8D5A - chains A and B of the 3 polymer chains in the assembly; structure by electron microscopy, 3.10 A resolution.

# Chain A (and B)
Name: Spike glycoprotein
Organism: Severe acute respiratory syndrome coronavirus 2
Notes: chain B of this document is another copy of the same molecule, construct and numbering; everything in this record applies to it too
Reference sequence: P0DTC2 (SPIKE_SARS2); residue numbers follow UniProt; this construct covers 1-23, 27-1273
Chain sequence (1305 residues; row label = number of the first residue in the row; note: 3 numbers in that range are skipped by the numbering (no residue carries them; nothing is unmodelled there)):
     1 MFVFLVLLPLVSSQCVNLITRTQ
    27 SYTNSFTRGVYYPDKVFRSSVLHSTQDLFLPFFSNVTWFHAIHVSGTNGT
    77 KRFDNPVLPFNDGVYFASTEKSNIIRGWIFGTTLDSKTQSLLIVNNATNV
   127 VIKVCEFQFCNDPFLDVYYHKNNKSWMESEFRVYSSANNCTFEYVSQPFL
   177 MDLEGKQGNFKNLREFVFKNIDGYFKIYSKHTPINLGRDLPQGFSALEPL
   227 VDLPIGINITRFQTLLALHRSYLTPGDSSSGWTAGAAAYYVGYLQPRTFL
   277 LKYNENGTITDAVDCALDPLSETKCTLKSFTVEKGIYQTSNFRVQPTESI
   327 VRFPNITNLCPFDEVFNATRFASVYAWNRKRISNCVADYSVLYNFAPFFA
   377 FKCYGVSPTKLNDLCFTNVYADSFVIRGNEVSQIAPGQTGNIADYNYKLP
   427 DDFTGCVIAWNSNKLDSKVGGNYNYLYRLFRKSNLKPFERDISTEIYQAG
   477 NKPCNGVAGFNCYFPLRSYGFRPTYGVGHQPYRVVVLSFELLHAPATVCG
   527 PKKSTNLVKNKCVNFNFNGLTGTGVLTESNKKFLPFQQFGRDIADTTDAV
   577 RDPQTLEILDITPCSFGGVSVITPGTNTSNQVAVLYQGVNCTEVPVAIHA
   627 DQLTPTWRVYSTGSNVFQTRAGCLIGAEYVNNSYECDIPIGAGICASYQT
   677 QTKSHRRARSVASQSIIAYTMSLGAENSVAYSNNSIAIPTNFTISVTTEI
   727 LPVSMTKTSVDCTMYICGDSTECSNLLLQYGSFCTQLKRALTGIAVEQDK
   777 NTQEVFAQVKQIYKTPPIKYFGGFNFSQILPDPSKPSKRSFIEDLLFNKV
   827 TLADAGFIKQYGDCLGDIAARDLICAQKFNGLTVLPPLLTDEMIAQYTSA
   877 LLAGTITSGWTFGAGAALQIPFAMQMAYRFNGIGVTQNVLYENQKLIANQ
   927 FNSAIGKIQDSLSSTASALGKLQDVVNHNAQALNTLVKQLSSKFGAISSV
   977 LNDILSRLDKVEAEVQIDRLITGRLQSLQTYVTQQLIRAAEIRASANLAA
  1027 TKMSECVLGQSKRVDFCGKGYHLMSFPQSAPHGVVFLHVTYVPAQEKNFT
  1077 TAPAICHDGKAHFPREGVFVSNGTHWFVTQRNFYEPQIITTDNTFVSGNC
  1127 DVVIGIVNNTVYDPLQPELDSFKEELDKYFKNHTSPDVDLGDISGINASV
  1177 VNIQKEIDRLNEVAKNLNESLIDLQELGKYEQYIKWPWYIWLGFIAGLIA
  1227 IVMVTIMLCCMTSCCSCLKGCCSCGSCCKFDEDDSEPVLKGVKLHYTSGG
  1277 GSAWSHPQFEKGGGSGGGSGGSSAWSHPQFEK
Disordered / not traced: 1-13, 72-79, 249-255, 625-627, 681-686, 828-831, 1163-1308 (chain B: 1-13, 72-79, 249-255, 681-686, 1163-1308)
Disulfides: Cys15-Cys136, Cys131-Cys166, Cys291-Cys301, Cys336-Cys361, Cys379-Cys432, Cys391-Cys525, Cys480-Cys488, Cys538-Cys590, Cys617-Cys649, Cys662-Cys671, Cys738-Cys760, Cys743-Cys749, Cys840-Cys851, Cys1032-Cys1043, Cys1082-Cys1126
Glycans and other covalent adducts: N-acetylglucosamine (NAG) linked to Asn234, Asn282, Asn331, Asn343, Asn616, Asn657, Asn709, Asn717, Asn801, Asn1098, Asn1134, Asn1158; glycan linked to Asn1074
Construct notes: variant Ile19 (Thr in P0DTC2), Ser27 (Ala in P0DTC2), Asp142 (Gly in P0DTC2), Gly213 (Val in P0DTC2), Asp339 (Gly in P0DTC2), Phe371 (Ser in P0DTC2), Pro373 (Ser in P0DTC2), Phe375 (Ser in P0DTC2), Ala376 (Thr in P0DTC2), Asn405 (Asp in P0DTC2), Ser408 (Arg in P0DTC2), Asn417 (Lys in P0DTC2), Lys440 (Asn in P0DTC2), Asn477 (Ser in P0DTC2), Lys478 (Thr in P0DTC2), Ala484 (Glu in P0DTC2), Arg493 (Gln in P0DTC2), Arg498 (Gln in P0DTC2), Tyr501 (Asn in P0DTC2), His505 (Tyr in P0DTC2), Gly614 (Asp in P0DTC2), Tyr655 (His in P0DTC2), Lys679 (Asn in P0DTC2), His681 (Pro in P0DTC2), Lys764 (Asn in P0DTC2), Tyr796 (Asp in P0DTC2), His954 (Gln in P0DTC2), Lys969 (Asn in P0DTC2); expression tag (1274-1308)
UniProt features mapped onto this chain:
  - region: Asn280 to Cys301 (Putative superantigen), Asn448 to Phe456 (Immunodominant HLA epitope recognized by the CD8+), Ser816 to Tyr837 (Fusion peptide 1), Lys835 to Phe855 (Fusion peptide 2), Asp1163 to Glu1202 (Heptad repeat 2)
  - motif: Met1237 to Cys1241 (Binding to host endocytosis trafficking protein SNX27), Asp1257 to Glu1262 (Diacidic ER export motif (host COPII)), Ser1261 to Gly1267 (Binding to host plasma membrane localising/FERM domain proteins), Lys1269 to Thr1273 (KxHxx, ER retrieval signal (COPI))
  - site (Cleavage): Arg685, Ser686, Arg815, Ser816
  - lipidation (S-palmitoyl cysteine): Cys1235, Cys1236, Cys1240, Cys1241, Cys1243, Cys1247, Cys1248, Cys1250, Cys1253, Cys1254
  - glycosylation: Asn17 (N-linked (GlcNAc...) (complex) asparagine), Asn61 (N-linked (GlcNAc...) (hybrid) asparagine), Asn74 (N-linked (GlcNAc...) (complex) asparagine), Asn122 (N-linked (GlcNAc...) (hybrid) asparagine), Asn149 (N-linked (GlcNAc...) (complex) asparagine), Asn165 (N-linked (GlcNAc...) (complex) asparagine), Asn234 (N-linked (GlcNAc...) (high mannose) asparagine), Asn282 (N-linked (GlcNAc...) (complex) asparagine), Thr323 (O-linked (GalNAc) threonine), Ser325 (O-linked (HexNAc...) serine), Asn331 (N-linked (GlcNAc...) (complex) asparagine), Asn343 (N-linked (GlcNAc...) (complex) asparagine), Asn603 (N-linked (GlcNAc...) (hybrid) asparagine), Asn616 (N-linked (GlcNAc...) (complex) asparagine), Asn657 (N-linked (GlcNAc...) (complex) asparagine), Thr676 (O-linked (GlcNAc...) threonine), Thr678 (O-linked (GlcNAc...) threonine), Asn709 (N-linked (GlcNAc...) (high mannose) asparagine), Asn717 (N-linked (GlcNAc...) (hybrid) asparagine), Asn801 (N-linked (GlcNAc...) (hybrid) asparagine) and 6 more in UniProt
  - natural variant: Leu5 (L5F: In strain: Iota/B.1.526), Ser13 (S13I: In strain: Epsilon/B.1.427/B.1.429), Leu18 (L18F: In strain: Beta/B.1.351, Gamma/P.1 and 1 more), Ile19 (T19I: In strain: Omicron/BQ.1.1, Omicron/XBB.1.5 and 1 more; this construct carries the variant), Thr20 (T20N: In strain: Gamma/P.1), Gln52 (Q52H: In strain: Omicron/EG.5.1), Ala67 (A67V: In strain: Eta/B.1.525, Omicron/BA.1), His69 to Val70 (deletion: In strain: Alpha/B.1.1.7, Eta/B.1.525 and 5 more), Gly75 (G75V: In strain: Lambda/C.37), Thr76 (T76I: In strain: Lambda/C.37), Asp80 (D80A: In strain: Beta/B.1.351), Val83 (V83A: In strain: Omicron/XBB.1.5, Omicron/EG.5.1), 80 further natural variant entries in UniProt
  - mutagenesis: His69 to Val70 (Increased incorporation of cleaved spike into virions), Asn121 (N121Q: Partial loss of biliverdin affinity), Arg190 (R190K: Partial loss of biliverdin affinity), Asn234 (N234Q: Increased resistance to neutralizing antibodies), Asn331 (N331Q: Reduced viral infectivity), Asn343 (N343Q: Reduced viral infectivity), Leu452 (L452R: Increased resistance to neutralizing antibodies. Decreases HLA binding to NF9 epitope. Increased binding affinity to human ACE2), Tyr453 (Y453F: Decreased HLA binding to NF9 epitope. Increased binding affinity to human ACE2), Ala475 (A475V: Increased resistance to neutralizing antibodies), Val483 (V483A: Increased resistance to neutralizing antibodies), Phe490 (F490L: Increased resistance to neutralizing antibodies and human covalescent sera neutralization), His519 (H519P: Increased resistance to human covalescent sera neutralization), 10 further mutagenesis entries in UniProt
Reported in the primary citation:
  - conformationally variable residues (order/disorder transition): Cys617 to Gln644

# Chain A / chain B interface
Pairs across the interface - 212 pairs, chain A then chain B:
  Gln314(A) - Ser735(B)  hydrogen bond
  Asn317(A) - Asp737(B)
  Asn317(A) - Met740(B)
  Arg319(A) - Met740(B)
  Arg319(A) - Asp745(B)  salt bridge
  Arg355(A) - Tyr200(B)  hydrogen bond
  Arg355(A) - Pro230(B)  hydrogen bond (side chain-backbone)
  Gly381(A) - Arg983(B)  hydrogen bond (backbone-side chain)
  Gly381(A) - Leu984(B)
  Val382(A) - Arg983(B)
  Val382(A) - Leu984(B)  hydrophobic
  Ser383(A) - Arg983(B)  hydrogen bond (backbone-backbone)
  Ser383(A) - Leu984(B)
  Ser383(A) - Asp985(B)  hydrogen bond
  Thr385(A) - Asp985(B)
  Lys386(A) - Leu981(B)  hydrogen bond (side chain-backbone)
  Lys386(A) - Ser982(B)
  Lys386(A) - Arg983(B)
  Lys386(A) - Leu984(B)  hydrogen bond (side chain-backbone)
  Asn394(A) - Asp228(B)  hydrogen bond
  Tyr396(A) - Tyr200(B)
  Tyr396(A) - Pro230(B)
  Thr415(A) - Thr385(B)
  Thr430(A) - Arg983(B)
  Pro463(A) - Asp198(B)
  Phe464(A) - Gly232(B)
  Glu465(A) - Gly232(B)
  Glu465(A) - Asn234(B)
  Arg466(A) - Gln115(B)
  Arg466(A) - Ile231(B)  hydrogen bond (side chain-backbone)
  Arg466(A) - Gly232(B)  hydrogen bond (backbone-backbone)
  Ile468(A) - Gln115(B)
  Ser469(A) - Lys113(B)  hydrogen bond (side chain-backbone)
  Leu517(A) - Arg983(B)
  Leu518(A) - Asp979(B)
  His519(A) - Lys41(B)
  Ala520(A) - Lys41(B)
  Gly545(A) - Ser982(B)
  Leu546(A) - Asp979(B)
  Thr547(A) - Asn978(B)
  Thr547(A) - Ser982(B)  hydrogen bond
  Val551(A) - Tyr837(B)
  Thr553(A) - Leu841(B)
  Asn556(A) - Asp843(B)
  Lys558(A) - Asn282(B)
  Phe559(A) - Phe43(B)  hydrophobic
  Phe562(A) - Lys41(B)
  Phe562(A) - Glu224(B)
  Phe562(A) - Pro225(B)
  Gln563(A) - Lys41(B)
  Gln563(A) - Val42(B)  hydrogen bond (side chain-backbone)
  Gln563(A) - Phe43(B)
  Gln564(A) - Lys41(B)
  Phe565(A) - Val42(B)
  Phe565(A) - Phe43(B)  hydrogen bond (backbone-backbone)
  Gly566(A) - Phe43(B)
  Arg567(A) - Val42(B)
  Arg567(A) - Phe43(B)  hydrogen bond (backbone-backbone)
  Arg567(A) - Arg44(B)
  Ile569(A) - Lys964(B)
  Ile569(A) - Ser967(B)  hydrogen bond (backbone-side chain)
  Ala570(A) - Val963(B)
  Ala570(A) - Leu966(B)  hydrophobic
  Ala570(A) - Ser967(B)
  Asp571(A) - Arg44(B)  salt bridge
  Asp571(A) - Ser967(B)
  Asp571(A) - Val976(B)
  Asp586(A) - Gly842(B)
  Thr588(A) - Tyr837(B)  hydrogen bond
  Thr588(A) - Phe855(B)
  Pro589(A) - Tyr837(B)  hydrogen bond (backbone-side chain)
  Pro589(A) - Phe855(B)  hydrophobic
  Phe592(A) - Met740(B)  hydrophobic
  Phe592(A) - Lys854(B)
  Phe592(A) - Phe855(B)
  Gly614(A) - Ile834(B)
  Gly614(A) - Lys835(B)  hydrogen bond (backbone-backbone)
  Val615(A) - Ile834(B)
  Asn616(A) - Ile834(B)
  Asn616(A) - Gln836(B)
  Gln644(A) - Ile834(B)
  Thr645(A) - Ile834(B)
  Arg646(A) - Gly832(B)
  Arg646(A) - Phe833(B)
  Arg646(A) - Ile834(B)
  Ala647(A) - Ile834(B)
  Ala647(A) - Pro862(B)  hydrophobic
  Gly648(A) - Ile834(B)
  Pro665(A) - Leu864(B)  hydrophobic
  Gly667(A) - Pro863(B)
  Gly667(A) - Leu864(B)
  Ala668(A) - Pro863(B)  hydrogen bond (backbone-backbone)
  Ala668(A) - Leu864(B)
  Ala668(A) - Thr866(B)
  Gly669(A) - Leu864(B)  hydrogen bond (backbone-backbone)
  Gly669(A) - Thr866(B)
  Gly669(A) - Met869(B)
  Ile670(A) - Leu864(B)
  Cys671(A) - Leu864(B)  hydrophobic
  Thr696(A) - Met869(B)
  Met697(A) - Leu865(B)  hydrophobic
  Met697(A) - Met869(B)
  Leu699(A) - Ile788(B)  hydrophobic
  Leu699(A) - Met869(B)
  Leu699(A) - Gln872(B)
  Leu699(A) - Tyr873(B)  hydrogen bond (backbone-side chain)
  Ala701(A) - Gln787(B)
  Ala701(A) - Ile788(B)  hydrogen bond (backbone-backbone)
  Glu702(A) - Ile788(B)
  Glu702(A) - Lys790(B)
  Asn703(A) - Gln787(B)  hydrogen bond
  Asn703(A) - Ile788(B)  hydrogen bond (backbone-backbone)
  Asn703(A) - Tyr789(B)
  Asn703(A) - Lys790(B)  hydrogen bond (backbone-backbone)
  Ser704(A) - Lys790(B)
  Val705(A) - Tyr789(B)  hydrophobic
  Val705(A) - Lys790(B)  hydrogen bond (backbone-backbone)
  Val705(A) - Thr883(B)
  Ala706(A) - Gln895(B)
  Tyr707(A) - Pro792(B)  hydrophobic
  Tyr707(A) - Tyr796(B)  hydrogen bond (side chain-backbone)
  Tyr707(A) - Phe797(B)
  Tyr707(A) - Thr883(B)
  Tyr707(A) - Gln895(B)
  Tyr707(A) - Ile896(B)
  Tyr707(A) - Pro897(B)  hydrophobic
  Tyr707(A) - Phe898(B)
  Asn709(A) - Tyr796(B)
  Asn709(A) - Pro897(B)
  Ser711(A) - Gln895(B)  hydrogen bond
  Ser711(A) - Ile896(B)
  Ser711(A) - Pro897(B)
  Ile712(A) - Gln895(B)
  Ile712(A) - Ile896(B)  hydrophobic
  Ala713(A) - Leu894(B)
  Ala713(A) - Gln895(B)  hydrogen bond (backbone-backbone)
  Pro715(A) - Leu894(B)
  Gln957(A) - Arg765(B)
  Thr961(A) - Ser758(B)
  Thr961(A) - Gln762(B)
  Gln965(A) - Tyr756(B)
  Gln965(A) - Ser758(B)  hydrogen bond
  Gln965(A) - Phe759(B)
  Gln965(A) - Gln762(B)
  Ser968(A) - Gln755(B)  hydrogen bond (side chain-backbone)
  Ser968(A) - Tyr756(B)
  Ser968(A) - Gly757(B)
  Lys969(A) - Gln755(B)  hydrogen bond (backbone-backbone)
  Phe970(A) - Gln755(B)  hydrogen bond (backbone-backbone)
  Phe970(A) - Tyr756(B)  hydrophobic
  Phe970(A) - Phe759(B)  hydrophobic
  Gly971(A) - Gln755(B)
  Lys986(A) - Asp427(B)
  Val987(A) - Pro412(B)
  Arg995(A) - Asp994(B)  salt bridge
  Gln1002(A) - Phe759(B)
  Gln1002(A) - Gln1002(B)  hydrogen bond
  Ser1003(A) - Phe759(B)
  Thr1006(A) - Gln1005(B)
  Thr1009(A) - Thr1009(B)
  Gln1010(A) - Gln762(B)
  Ile1013(A) - Ile1013(B)  hydrophobic
  Glu1017(A) - Arg1019(B)  salt bridge
  Arg1039(A) - Thr1027(B)
  Arg1039(A) - Glu1031(B)  salt bridge
  Arg1039(A) - Arg1039(B)
  Val1040(A) - Ser1030(B)
  Val1040(A) - Glu1031(B)
  Val1040(A) - Leu1034(B)
  Val1040(A) - Gly1035(B)
  Asp1041(A) - Gly889(B)
  Asp1041(A) - Leu1034(B)
  Gly1046(A) - Ala890(B)
  Tyr1047(A) - Trp886(B)
  Tyr1047(A) - Ala890(B)  hydrophobic
  Val1068(A) - Ala890(B)
  Glu1072(A) - Ala892(B)
  Glu1072(A) - Leu894(B)
  Asn1074(A) - Gln895(B)  hydrogen bond
  Thr1077(A) - Pro897(B)
  Thr1077(A) - Met900(B)
  Ala1078(A) - Met900(B)
  Pro1079(A) - Tyr917(B)  hydrophobic
  Phe1089(A) - Asn914(B)
  Phe1089(A) - Tyr917(B)  hydrophobic
  Pro1090(A) - Gln913(B)
  Val1094(A) - Met900(B)  hydrophobic
  Val1094(A) - Tyr904(B)
  Arg1107(A) - Tyr904(B)
  Arg1107(A) - Asn907(B)
  Phe1121(A) - Asn914(B)
  Ser1123(A) - Asn914(B)  hydrogen bond
  Ser1123(A) - Glu918(B)  hydrogen bond
  Val1128(A) - Tyr917(B)
  Leu1141(A) - Leu1141(B)  hydrophobic
  Leu1141(A) - Glu1144(B)
  Gln1142(A) - Glu1144(B)
  Leu1145(A) - Glu1144(B)
  Leu1145(A) - Phe1148(B)
  Phe1148(A) - Phe1148(B)  hydrophobic
  Lys1149(A) - Phe1148(B)
  Lys1149(A) - Glu1151(B)
  Leu1152(A) - Phe1148(B)  hydrophobic
  Leu1152(A) - Leu1152(B)  hydrophobic
  Leu1152(A) - Tyr1155(B)  hydrophobic
  Asp1153(A) - Tyr1155(B)
  Phe1156(A) - Leu1152(B)
  Phe1156(A) - Tyr1155(B)  hydrophobic
  Phe1156(A) - Phe1156(B)  hydrophobic
  Phe1156(A) - His1159(B)  hydrogen bond (backbone-side chain)
  His1159(A) - His1159(B)
  Thr1160(A) - His1159(B)
Interface residues without a listed pair, chain A (140 interface residues in all): Thr302, Glu471, Pro521, Thr549, Lys557, Leu560, Thr572, Cys590, Ser591, Gln613, Cys662, Ile666, Gly700, Ser708, Asn710, Ala972, Gly999, Phe1042, Lys1045, Pro1069, Val1129, Ile1130
Interface residues without a listed pair, chain B (128 interface residues in all): Tyr38, Asp40, Val47, Glu132, Gly199, Ile233, Lys764, Ala846, Leu849, Asn856, Gly857, Leu861, Ile882, Ser884, Gly891, Ala893, Thr912, Gln920, Lys921, Ile973, Glu988, Leu1012, Glu1111

# Overview
Chain A and chain B form an interface of 140 and 128 residues respectively, with 40 hydrogen bonds and 5 salt
bridges. Polar pairs include Arg319(A)-Asp745(B), Asp571(A)-Arg44(B) and Arg995(A)-Asp994(B).
N-acetylglucosamine is covalently linked to Asn234(A), Asn282(A), Asn331(A), Asn343(A), Asn616(A) and
Asn657(A) and 6 more. The paper reports conformational variability at Cys617(A).
Chain A and chain B are both Spike glycoprotein (Severe acute respiratory syndrome coronavirus 2); the
structure, Middle state of SARS-CoV-2 BA.2 variant spike protein, was determined by electron microscopy (same
publication as 8D55 and 8D56).
